4AS5 - chains A and B; structure by X-ray diffraction, 2.43 A resolution.

== Chain A (and B) ==
Name: Inositol monophosphatase 1
From: Mus musculus
Notes: EC 3.1.3.25; chain B of this document is another copy of the same molecule, construct and numbering; everything in this record applies to it too
UniProt: O55023 (IMPA1_MOUSE); residue numbers follow UniProt; this construct covers 1-277
Sequence (277 residues; row label = number of the first residue in the row):
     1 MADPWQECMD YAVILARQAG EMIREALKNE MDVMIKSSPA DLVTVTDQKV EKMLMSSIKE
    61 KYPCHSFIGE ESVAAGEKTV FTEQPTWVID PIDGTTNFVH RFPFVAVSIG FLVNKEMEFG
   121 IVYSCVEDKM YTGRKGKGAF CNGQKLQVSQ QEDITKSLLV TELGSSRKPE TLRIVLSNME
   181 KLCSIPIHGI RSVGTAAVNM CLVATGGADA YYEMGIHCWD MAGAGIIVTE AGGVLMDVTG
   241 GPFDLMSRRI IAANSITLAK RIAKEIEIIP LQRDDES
Disordered / not traced: 1-2, 277
Construct notes: conflict Gln84 (Ser in O55023), Val88 (Phe in O55023)
Ion coordination: Mg2+ site 1: Glu70, Asp90, Ile92 (together with phosphate ion); Mg2+ site 2: Glu70 (together with phosphate ion); Mg2+ site 3: Asp90, Asp93, Asp220 (together with phosphate ion)
Reported in the primary citation:
  - conformationally variable residues (loop rearrangement): Asp32 to Val43, Gly76 to Gln84

== Chain A / chain B interface ==
Contacting residue pairs (75):
  Pro39(A) with His188(B)
  Leu42(A) with His188(B)
  Thr96(A) with His188(B); Arg191(B)
  Asn97(A) with Arg191(B), hydrogen bond
  His100(A) with Lys156(B), hydrogen bond (side chain-backbone); Ser157(B); Leu158(B); His188(B); Gly206(B); Gly207(B); Asp209(B), salt bridge
  Arg101(A) with Gly207(B)
  Phe102(A) with Leu158(B), hydrophobic; Val160(B), hydrophobic; Arg191(B); Leu202(B), hydrophobic; Gly207(B)
  Pro103(A) with Leu202(B)
  Phe104(A) with Phe104(B), hydrophobic
  Lys156(A) with His100(B), hydrogen bond (backbone-side chain)
  Ser157(A) with His100(B)
  Leu158(A) with His100(B); Phe102(B), hydrophobic
  Val160(A) with Phe102(B), hydrophobic
  Glu162(A) with Arg191(B), salt bridge
  Leu163(A) with Met179(B), hydrophobic; Cys183(B), hydrophobic; Ile190(B), hydrophobic
  Arg167(A) with Cys183(B), hydrogen bond (side chain-backbone); Pro186(B); Ile187(B), hydrogen bond (side chain-backbone); His188(B), hydrogen bond (side chain-backbone); Gly189(B)
  Leu172(A) with Cys183(B), hydrophobic; Ser184(B)
  Arg173(A) with Glu180(B)
  Leu176(A) with Leu176(B), hydrophobic; Met179(B), hydrophobic; Glu180(B)
  Met179(A) with Leu163(B), hydrophobic; Met179(B), hydrophobic
  Glu180(A) with Arg173(B), salt bridge; Leu176(B)
  Cys183(A) with Leu163(B), hydrophobic; Arg167(B), hydrogen bond (backbone-side chain); Leu172(B), hydrophobic
  Ser184(A) with Leu172(B)
  Pro186(A) with Arg167(B)
  Ile187(A) with Arg167(B), hydrogen bond (backbone-side chain)
  His188(A) with Pro39(B); Leu42(B); Thr96(B); His100(B); Arg167(B), hydrogen bond (backbone-side chain)
  Gly189(A) with Arg167(B)
  Ile190(A) with Leu163(B), hydrophobic
  Arg191(A) with Thr96(B); Asn97(B), hydrogen bond; Phe102(B); Glu162(B), salt bridge; Ser192(B); Val193(B); Gly194(B)
  Ser192(A) with Arg191(B); Ser192(B), hydrogen bond (backbone-backbone)
  Val193(A) with Arg191(B)
  Gly194(A) with Arg191(B)
  Leu202(A) with Phe102(B), hydrophobic; Pro103(B)
  Gly206(A) with His100(B)
  Gly207(A) with His100(B); Arg101(B); Phe102(B)
  Asp209(A) with His100(B), salt bridge
Interface residues without a listed pair, chain A (38 interface residues in all): Ala40, Ala208
Interface residues without a listed pair, chain B (38 interface residues in all): Ala40, Ala208

== Overview ==
Chain A and chain B each contribute 38 residues to their interface, with 11 hydrogen bonds and 5 salt bridges.
Among the polar pairs are His100(A)-Asp209(B), Glu162(A)-Arg191(B) and Glu180(A)-Arg173(B). Glu70(A), Asp90(A)
and Ile92(A) coordinate Mg2+ site 1. Asp90(A), Asp93(A) and Asp220(A) form the Mg2+ site 3. The paper reports
conformational variability at Asp32(A) and Gly76(A).
Both chains are Inositol monophosphatase 1 (Mus musculus). Entry 4AS5 (Structure of mouse inositol
monophosphatase 1) was determined by X-ray diffraction together with 4AS4 from the same study.
